PDB entry 8UH5 | X-ray diffraction, 1.74 A resolution | chain A

== Chain A ==
Name: 3C-like proteinase nsp5
From: Severe acute respiratory syndrome coronavirus 2
Notes: EC 3.4.22.69
Reference sequence: P0DTD1 (R1AB_SARS2); residues 1-306 here correspond to UniProt positions 3264-3569 (UniProt number = residue number + 3263)
Chain sequence (306 residues; each row starts with the number of its first residue):
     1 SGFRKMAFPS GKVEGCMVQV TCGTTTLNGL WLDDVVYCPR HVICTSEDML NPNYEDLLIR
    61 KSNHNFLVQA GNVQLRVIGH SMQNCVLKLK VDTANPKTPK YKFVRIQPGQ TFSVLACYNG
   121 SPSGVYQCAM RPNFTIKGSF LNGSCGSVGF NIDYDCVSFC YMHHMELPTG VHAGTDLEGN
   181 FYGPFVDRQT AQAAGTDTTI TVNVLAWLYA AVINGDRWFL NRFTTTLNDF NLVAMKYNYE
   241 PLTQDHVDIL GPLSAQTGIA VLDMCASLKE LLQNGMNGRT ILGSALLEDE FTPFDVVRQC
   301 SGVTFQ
Covalent attachments: compound WOK linked to Cys-145
Small-molecule neighbours: WOK ((1R,2S,5S)-N-{(1S,2S)-1-(5-fluoro-1,3-benzothiazol-2-yl)-1-hydroxy-3-[(3S)-2-oxopyrrolidin-3-yl]propan-2-yl}-6,6-dimethyl-3-[3-methyl-N-(trifluoroacetyl)-L-valyl]-3-azabicyclo[3.1.0]hexane-2-carboxamide): Thr-25, Leu-27, His-41, Cys-44, Thr-45, Ser-46, Met-49, Tyr-54, Phe-140, Leu-141, Asn-142, Gly-143, Ser-144, His-163, His-164, Met-165, Glu-166, Leu-167, Pro-168, His-172, Asp-187, Arg-188, Gln-189, Thr-190, Gln-192
Swiss-Prot annotation at these positions:
  - active site: His-41 (For 3CL-PRO activity), Cys-145 (Nucleophile)
  - site: Gln-306 (Cleavage)
  - cross-link (Glycyl lysine isopeptide (Lys-Gly)): Lys-5 (interchain with G-Cter in ubiquitin), Lys-90 (interchain with G-Cter in ubiquitin)
Reported in the primary citation:
  - binding site for WOK: Thr-25, His-41, Ser-46, Met-49, Phe-140, Gly-143, Ser-144, Cys-145, His-163, Met-165, Glu-166, Leu-167, Pro-168, Gln-192
  - catalytic residues: His-41 (proposed by the authors, not directly observed)
  - self-association interface (contacts with another copy of this molecule); pairs are residue here / residue on that copy: Ser-1/Glu-166 (hydrogen bond), Phe-140/Ser-1 (backbone contact)
  - mutagenesis - E166V: decreased binding to nirmatrelvir
  - catalytic residues: Gly-143, Ser-144, Cys-145

== Summary ==
Compound WOK is covalently linked to Cys-145. UniProt lists active-site residues His-41 and Cys-145. From the
paper: catalytic residues His-41, Gly-143 and Ser-144 among others; E166V reduces binding to nirmatrelvir.
Chain A is 3C-like proteinase nsp5 (Severe acute respiratory syndrome coronavirus 2); the structure, Crystal
structure of SARS-CoV-2 main protease in complex with an inhibitor TKB-272, was determined by X-ray
diffraction (same publication as 8UH8 and 8UH9).
